Entry 7AE0 (electron microscopy, 2.40 A resolution); this record covers chains 4A and 5F of the 36 polymer chains in the assembly.

# Chain 4A (and 5F)
Protein: Putative phage tail sheath protein FI
Organism: Algoriphagus machipongonensis
Notes: chain 5F of this document is another copy of the same molecule, construct and numbering; everything in this record applies to it too
Reference sequence: A3HTC2 (A3HTC2_9BACT); numbering as in UniProt (aligned over 1-692)
Sequence (692 residues; row label = number of the first residue in the row):
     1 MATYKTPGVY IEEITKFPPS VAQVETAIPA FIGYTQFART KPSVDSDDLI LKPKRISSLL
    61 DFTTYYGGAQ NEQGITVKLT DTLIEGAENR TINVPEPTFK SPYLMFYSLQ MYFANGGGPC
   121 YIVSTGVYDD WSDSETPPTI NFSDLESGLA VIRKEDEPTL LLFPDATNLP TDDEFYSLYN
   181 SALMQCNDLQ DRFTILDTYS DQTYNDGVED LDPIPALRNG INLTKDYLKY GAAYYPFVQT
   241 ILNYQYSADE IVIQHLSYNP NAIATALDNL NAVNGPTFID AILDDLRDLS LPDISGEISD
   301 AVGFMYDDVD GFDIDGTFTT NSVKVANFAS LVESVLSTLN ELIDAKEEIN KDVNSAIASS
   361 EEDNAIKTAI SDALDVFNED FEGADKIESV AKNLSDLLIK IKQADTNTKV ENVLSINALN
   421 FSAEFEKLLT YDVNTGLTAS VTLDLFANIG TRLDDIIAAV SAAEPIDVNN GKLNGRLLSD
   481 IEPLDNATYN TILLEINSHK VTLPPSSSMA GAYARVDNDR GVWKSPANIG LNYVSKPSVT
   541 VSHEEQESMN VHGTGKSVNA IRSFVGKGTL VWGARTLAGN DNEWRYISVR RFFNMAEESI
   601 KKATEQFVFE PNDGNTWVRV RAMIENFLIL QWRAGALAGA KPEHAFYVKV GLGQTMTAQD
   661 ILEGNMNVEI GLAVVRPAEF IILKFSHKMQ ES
Not modelled in the structure: 1-2, 273-449, 691-692

# Interface between chain 4A and chain 5F
Contacting residue pairs (24; chain 4A residue first):
  Lys229(4A) - Glu13(5F)  salt bridge
  His552(4A) - Asn486(5F)
  Gly553(4A) - Asp485(5F)
  Gly553(4A) - Asn486(5F)  hydrogen bond (backbone-backbone)
  Thr554(4A) - Asn486(5F)
  Gly555(4A) - Asn486(5F)  hydrogen bond (backbone-side chain)
  Asn580(4A) - Asn486(5F)  hydrogen bond
  Asn580(4A) - Ala487(5F)
  Asn580(4A) - Asn490(5F)  hydrogen bond (backbone-side chain)
  Trp584(4A) - Glu13(5F)
  Arg590(4A) - Glu13(5F)  salt bridge
  Glu597(4A) - Ile11(5F)
  Glu597(4A) - Glu13(5F)
  Lys601(4A) - Val9(5F)
  Lys601(4A) - Ile11(5F)
  Thr604(4A) - Val9(5F)
  Gly653(4A) - Val21(5F)
  Gly653(4A) - Ser58(5F)
  Gln654(4A) - Pro19(5F)
  Gln654(4A) - Leu60(5F)
  Thr657(4A) - Asp61(5F)
  Asn665(4A) - Tyr4(5F)
  Glu669(4A) - Lys16(5F)  salt bridge
  Glu669(4A) - Pro19(5F)
Interface residues without a listed pair, chain 4A (27 interface residues in all): Gln190, Asp581, Asn582, Glu583, Glu605, Val608, Phe609, Tyr647, Lys649, Thr655, Met656
Interface residues without a listed pair, chain 5F (23 interface residues in all): Pro7, Gly8, Ile14, Thr15, Pro18, Glu482, Pro483, Leu484, Leu494

# Summary
Chain 4A and chain 5F form an interface of 27 and 23 residues respectively; the contacts include 4 hydrogen
bonds and 3 salt bridges. Polar pairs include Lys229(4A)-Glu13(5F), Arg590(4A)-Glu13(5F) and
Glu669(4A)-Lys16(5F).
Both chains are Putative phage tail sheath protein FI (Algoriphagus machipongonensis). Entry 7AE0 (Cryo-EM
structure of an extracellular contractile injection system in marine bacterium Algoriphagus machipongonensis,
the sheath-tube module ...) was determined by electron microscopy together with 7AEF, 7ADZ and 7AEB from the
same study.
